Entry 7VHQ (electron microscopy, 3.27 A resolution); this record covers chains U and e of the 12 polymer chains in the assembly.

# Chain U
Protein: Protein HflK
Organism: Escherichia coli
UniProt: A0A193M0W2 (A0A193M0W2_ECOLX); residue numbers follow UniProt; this construct covers 79-345
Chain sequence (267 residues; row label = number of the first residue in the row):
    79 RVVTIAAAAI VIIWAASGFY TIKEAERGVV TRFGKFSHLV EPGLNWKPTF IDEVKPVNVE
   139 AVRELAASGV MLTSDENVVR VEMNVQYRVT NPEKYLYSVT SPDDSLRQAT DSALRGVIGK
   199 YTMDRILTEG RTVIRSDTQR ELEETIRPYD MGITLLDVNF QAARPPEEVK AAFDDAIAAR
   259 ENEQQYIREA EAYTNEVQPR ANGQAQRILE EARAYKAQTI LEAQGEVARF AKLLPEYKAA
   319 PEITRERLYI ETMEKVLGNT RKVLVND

# Chain e
Protein: ATP-dependent zinc metalloprotease FtsH
Organism: Escherichia coli
Notes: EC 3.4.24.-
UniProt: A0A376T6B9 (A0A376T6B9_ECOLX); residues 30-92 here correspond to UniProt positions 33-95 (UniProt number = residue number + 3)
Chain sequence (63 residues; each row starts with the number of its first residue):
    30 RKVDYSTFLQ EVNNDQVREA RINGREINVT KKDSNRYTTY IPVQDPKLLD NLLTKNVKVV
    90 GEP

# Chain U / chain e interface
Pairs across the interface (8; chain U residue first):
  Asn136(U) with Ser63(e)
  Val140(U) with Arg47(e)
  Arg141(U) with Lys61(e); Asp62(e), hydrogen bond (side chain-backbone); Ser63(e), hydrogen bond
  Glu142(U) with Lys61(e), salt bridge
  Tyr165(U) with Asp62(e)
  Asp181(U) with Asp62(e)
Interface residues without a listed pair, chain U (8 interface residues in all): Glu104, Ala139
Interface residues without a listed pair, chain e (5 interface residues in all): Arg65

# Summary
8 residues of chain U face 5 of chain e across their interface, with 2 hydrogen bonds and 1 salt bridge. Polar
pairs include Glu142(U)-Lys61(e), Arg141(U)-Asp62(e) and Arg141(U)-Ser63(e).
Here chain U is Protein HflK and chain e is ATP-dependent zinc metalloprotease FtsH, both from Escherichia
coli. Entry 7VHQ (Structural insights into the membrane microdomain organization by SPFH family proteins) was
determined by electron microscopy, deposited together with 7VHP.
